2IGC - chain A; structure by X-ray diffraction, 1.40 A resolution.

Chain A:
Protein: Lysozyme
From: Enterobacteria phage T4
Notes: EC 3.2.1.17
UniProt: P00720 (LYS_BPT4); residue numbers follow UniProt; this construct covers 1-164
Sequence (164 residues; row label = number of the first residue in the row):
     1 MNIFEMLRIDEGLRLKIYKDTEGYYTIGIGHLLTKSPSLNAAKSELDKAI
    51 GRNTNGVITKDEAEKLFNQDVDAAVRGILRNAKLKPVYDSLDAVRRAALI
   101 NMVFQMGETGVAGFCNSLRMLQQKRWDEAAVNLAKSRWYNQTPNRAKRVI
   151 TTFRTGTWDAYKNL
Covalent attachments: compound MTN linked to Cys115
Sequence notes: engineered mutation Thr54 (Cys in P00720), Ala97 (Cys in P00720)
Residues lining bound ligands: MTN (S-[(1-oxyl-2,2,5,5-tetramethyl-2,5-dihydro-1H-pyrrol-3-yl)methyl] methanesulfonothioate): Lys83, Ala112, Asn116, Leu118, Arg119
Curated features (UniProtKB/Swiss-Prot):
  - active site (Proton donor/acceptor): Glu11, Asp20
  - binding site (substrate): Leu32, Phe104, Ser117, Asn132
  - mutagenesis: Glu11 (E11A/F/H/M/N: Complete loss of enzymatic activity; E11N: Loss of 84% of enzymatic activity; E11Q: Complete loss of activity), Asp20 (D20A/N/S/T: Complete loss of enzymatic activity; D20C: Nearly no effet on specific enzymatic activity; D20E/Q: Loss of 99% of enzymatic activity), Thr26 (T26E: Complete loss of activity at neutral pH; covalently bound substrate; T26H: Facilitates transglycosylation more effectively than hydrolysis; covalently bound substrate), Gly30 (G30A: Almost complete loss of enzymatic activity; G30F: Almost complete loss of enzymatic activity. The enzyme is destabilized by 1.5 kcal/mol), Ser117 (S117F: 10-fold decrease in enzymatic activity; S117I: 500-fold decrease in enzymatic activity; S117V: 50-fold decrease in enzymatic activity), Asn132 (N132I: 5-fold decrease in enzymatic activity; N132M/F: 2-fold decrease in enzymatic activity)
From the paper describing this entry:
  - binding site for MTN: Lys83, Ala112, Arg119

In short:
Covalently linked compound MTN: at Cys115. UniProt lists active-site residues Glu11 and Asp20, 4
substrate-binding residues and 6 mutagenesis sites. The paper reports a binding site for MTN at Lys83, Ala112
and Arg119.
Chain A is Lysozyme (Enterobacteria phage T4); the structure, Structure of Spin labeled T4 Lysozyme Mutant
T115R1A, was determined by X-ray diffraction, deposited together with 2NTG, 2NTH, 2OU8 and 2OU9.
